Entry 8UK5 (X-ray diffraction, 1.40 A resolution); this record covers chains A and B.

Chain A:
Molecule: ATPase family AAA domain-containing protein 2B
Source organism: Homo sapiens
Notes: fragment: bromodomain
Reference sequence: Q9ULI0 (ATD2B_HUMAN); residue numbers follow UniProt; this construct covers 953-1085
Amino-acid sequence (136 residues; each row starts with the number of its first residue):
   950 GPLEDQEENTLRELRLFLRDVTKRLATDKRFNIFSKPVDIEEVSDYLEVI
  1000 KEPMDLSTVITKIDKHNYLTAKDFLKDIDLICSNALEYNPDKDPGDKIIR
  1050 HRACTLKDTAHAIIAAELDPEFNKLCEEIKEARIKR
Disordered / not traced: 950, 1083-1085
Sequence notes: expression tag (950-952)

Chain B:
Molecule: Histone H4S1(ph)K5ac
Amino-acid sequence (14 residues; numbered 1 to 14; the number before each row is that of its first residue):
     1 SGRGKGGKGLGKGG
Disordered / not traced: 7-14
Modified residues: S1 (phosphoserine; SEP); K5 (N(6)-acetyllysine; ALY)
From the paper describing this entry:
  - post-translational modification sites: S1
  - mutagenesis - S1C, R3C: decreased binding to ATPase family AAA domain-containing protein 2B (chain A)
  - mutagenesis - G4D, G4S: abolished binding to ATPase family AAA domain-containing protein 2B (chain A)

Interface between chain A and chain B:
Residue-residue contacts - 17 pairs, chain A then chain B:
  I982(A) with K5(B)
  F983(A) with K5(B)
  V987(A) with K5(B)
  S993(A) with R3(B), hydrogen bond
  D994(A) with G2(B); R3(B), salt bridge
  V998(A) with G2(B)
  E1036(A) with S1(B)
  Y1037(A) with S1(B); G2(B), hydrogen bond (backbone-backbone); R3(B); G4(B), hydrogen bond (side chain-backbone)
  N1038(A) with K5(B)
  P1039(A) with S1(B); G2(B); R3(B); G4(B)
Interface residues without a listed pair, chain A (15 interface residues in all): V992, Y995, A1034, D1045, I1048
The authors on this interface:
  - pairs named by the authors: F983(A)-K5(B) (hydrophobic contact), V987(A)-K5(B) (hydrophobic contact), E1036(A)-S1(B) (backbone contact), Y1037(A)-G2(B) (hydrogen bond), Y1037(A)-G4(B) (hydrogen bond), N1038(A)-K5(B) (hydrogen bond)

Summary:
The interface between chain A and chain B involves 15 residues on one side and 5 on the other; the contacts
include 3 hydrogen bonds and 1 salt bridge. Polar contacts include D994(A)-R3(B), S993(A)-R3(B) and
Y1037(A)-G4(B). The authors report hydrophobic contacts between F983(A) and K5(B) and V987(A) and K5(B); a
backbone contact between E1036(A) and S1(B); hydrogen bonds between Y1037(A) and G2(B), Y1037(A) and G4(B) and
N1038(A) and K5(B). From the paper: S1C and R3C of chain B reduce binding to ATPase family AAA
domain-containing protein 2B (chain A); a modification site at S1(B); 4 substitutions were tested in all.
Chain A is ATPase family AAA domain-containing protein 2B (Homo sapiens) and chain B is Histone H4S1(ph)K5ac;
the structure, Crystal structure of the bromodomain of human ATAD2B in complex with histone H4S1(ph)K5ac, was
determined by X-ray diffraction together with 8SDO, 8SDQ, 8SDX and 8UHL from the same study.
